PDB entry 3ICQ | X-ray diffraction, 3.20 A resolution | chains T and D of the 3 polymer chains in the assembly

[Chain T]
Molecule: Exportin-T
From: Schizosaccharomyces pombe
UniProt: O94258 (XPOT_SCHPO); residue numbers follow UniProt; this construct covers 1-978
Amino-acid sequence (980 residues; row label = number of the first residue in the row; numbers below 1 keep their minus sign (Gly-1 is residue -1)):
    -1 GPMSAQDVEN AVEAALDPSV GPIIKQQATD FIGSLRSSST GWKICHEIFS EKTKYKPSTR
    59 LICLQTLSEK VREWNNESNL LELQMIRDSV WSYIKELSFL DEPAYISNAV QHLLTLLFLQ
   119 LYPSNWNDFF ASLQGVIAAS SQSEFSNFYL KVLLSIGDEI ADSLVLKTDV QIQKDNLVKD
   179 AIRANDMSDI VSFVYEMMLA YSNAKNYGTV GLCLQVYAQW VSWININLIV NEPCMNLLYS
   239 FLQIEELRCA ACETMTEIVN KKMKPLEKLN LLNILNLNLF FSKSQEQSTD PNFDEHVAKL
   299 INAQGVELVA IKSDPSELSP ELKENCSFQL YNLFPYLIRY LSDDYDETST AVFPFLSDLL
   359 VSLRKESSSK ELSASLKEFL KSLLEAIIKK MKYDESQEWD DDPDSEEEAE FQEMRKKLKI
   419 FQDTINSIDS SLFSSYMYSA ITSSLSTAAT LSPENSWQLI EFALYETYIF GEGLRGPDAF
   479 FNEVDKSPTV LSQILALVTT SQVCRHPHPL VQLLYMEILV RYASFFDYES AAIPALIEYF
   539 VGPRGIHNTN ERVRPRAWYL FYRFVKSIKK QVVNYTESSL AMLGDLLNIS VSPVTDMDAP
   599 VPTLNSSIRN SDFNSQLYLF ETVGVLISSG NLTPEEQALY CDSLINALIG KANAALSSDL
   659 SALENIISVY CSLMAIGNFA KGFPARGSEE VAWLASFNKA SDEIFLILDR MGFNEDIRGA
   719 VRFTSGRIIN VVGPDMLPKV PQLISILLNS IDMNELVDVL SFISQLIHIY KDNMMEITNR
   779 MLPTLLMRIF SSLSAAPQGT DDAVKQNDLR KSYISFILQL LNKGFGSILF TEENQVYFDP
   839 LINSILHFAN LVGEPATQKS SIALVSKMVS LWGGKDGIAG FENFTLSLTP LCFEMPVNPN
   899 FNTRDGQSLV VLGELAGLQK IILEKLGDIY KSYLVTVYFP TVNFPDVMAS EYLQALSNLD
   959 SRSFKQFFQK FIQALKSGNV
Not modelled in the structure: -1 to 1, 283-285, 569-570, 685-686, 851-852, 897-904, 923-929, 958, 976-978
Sequence notes: expression tag (-1 to 0)
Ligand contacts: GTP (guanosine-5'-triphosphate): Gly797, Thr798, Asp799

[Chain D]
Molecule: 67-nt RNA strand
Sequence (67 nucleotides; numbered 1 to 76; 9 numbers in that range are skipped by the numbering (no residue carries them; nothing is unmodelled there); the number before each row is that of its first residue):
     1 GCGGAUUUAA CUCAGUUGGG AGAGCGC
    37 CUUCGGGAGG UCCUGUGUUC GAUCCACAGA AUUCGCACCA
Not modelled in the structure: 37-41

[Interface between chain T and chain D]
Residue-residue contacts (36; chain T residue first):
  Asn174(T) - C74(D)  hydrogen bond to the phosphate
  Asn174(T) - C75(D)  phosphate contact
  Lys177(T) - C74(D)  hydrogen bond to the phosphate
  Lys177(T) - C75(D)  salt bridge to the phosphate
  Arg181(T) - C75(D)  salt bridge to the phosphate
  Arg181(T) - A76(D)  salt bridge to the phosphate
  Ser220(T) - C75(D)  sugar contact
  Trp221(T) - C75(D)  sugar contact
  Lys259(T) - C75(D)  hydrogen bond to the phosphate
  Lys259(T) - A76(D)  salt bridge to the phosphate
  Lys260(T) - C74(D)  hydrogen bond to the base
  Lys260(T) - C75(D)  hydrogen bond to the sugar
  Arg362(T) - A67(D)  salt bridge to the phosphate
  Arg362(T) - U68(D)  salt bridge to the phosphate
  Lys414(T) - A64(D)  hydrogen bond to the sugar
  Lys414(T) - G65(D)  salt bridge to the phosphate
  Ile418(T) - G65(D)  phosphate contact
  Ile418(T) - A66(D)  sugar contact
  Gly471(T) - U47(D)  base contact
  Gly471(T) - U50(D)  phosphate contact
  Arg473(T) - U47(D)  base contact
  Gly474(T) - U47(D)  base contact
  Arg519(T) - G51(D)  hydrogen bond to the phosphate
  Arg519(T) - U52(D)  salt bridge to the phosphate
  Lys679(T) - C56(D)  hydrogen bond to the phosphate
  Lys679(T) - G57(D)  salt bridge to the phosphate
  Phe721(T) - C56(D)  phosphate contact
  Arg725(T) - C56(D)  hydrogen bond to the sugar
  Ser759(T) - C56(D)  base contact
  Gln763(T) - C56(D)  base contact
  His766(T) - G19(D)  stacking on the base
  Ser813(T) - G18(D)  phosphate contact
  Leu816(T) - U17(D)  sugar contact
  Lys857(T) - U17(D)  salt bridge to the phosphate
  Ser858(T) - U17(D)  sugar contact
  Gln905(T) - A5(D)  hydrogen bond to the phosphate
Also at the interface, not in a pair above, chain T (34 interface residues in all): Ser161, Ile170, Asp178, Ile222, Met261, Tyr466, Glu470, Tyr557, Ser762
Also at the interface, not in a pair above, chain D (21 interface residues in all): G1, G53, A73

[Overview]
34 residues of chain T and 21 residues of chain D are in contact; the contacts include 10 hydrogen bonds, 10
salt bridges and 1 aromatic stacking contact. Polar contacts include Lys260(T)-C74(D), Lys260(T)-C75(D) and
Lys414(T)-A64(D). Ligands of chain T: GTP.
Here chain T is Exportin-T (Schizosaccharomyces pombe) and chain D is a 67-nt RNA strand. Entry 3ICQ
(Karyopherin nuclear state) was determined by X-ray diffraction.
